PDB entry 7WD8 | electron microscopy, 4.30 A resolution (low resolution: residue-level contacts below are approximate; hydrogen-bond / salt-bridge calls are withheld) | chains E and B of the 4 polymer chains in the assembly

Chain E:
Protein: Heavy chain of S3H3 Fab
Organism: Mus musculus
Notes: antibody fragment or engineered binder
Chain sequence (217 residues; each row starts with the number of its first residue):
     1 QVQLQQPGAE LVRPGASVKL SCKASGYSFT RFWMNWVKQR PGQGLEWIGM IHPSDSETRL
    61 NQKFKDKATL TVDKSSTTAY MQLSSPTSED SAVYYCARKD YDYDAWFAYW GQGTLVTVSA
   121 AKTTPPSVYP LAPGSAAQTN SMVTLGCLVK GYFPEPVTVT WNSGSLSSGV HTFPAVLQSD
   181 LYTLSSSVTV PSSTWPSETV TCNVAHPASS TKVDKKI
Disulfides: Cys22-Cys96, Cys147-Cys202

Chain B:
Protein: Spike glycoprotein
Organism: Severe acute respiratory syndrome coronavirus 2
UniProtKB: P0DTC2 (SPIKE_SARS2); aligned to UniProt positions 1-1203 over residues 4-1206 (the alignment contains insertions or deletions, so no single offset holds)
Chain sequence (1258 residues; each row starts with the number of its first residue):
     4 MFVFLVLLPL VSSQCVNFTT RTQLPPAYTN SFTRGVYYPD KVFRSSVLHS TQDLFLPFFS
    64 NVTWFHAIHV SGTNGTKRFA NPVLPFNDGV YFASTEKSNI IRGWIFGTTL DSKTQSLLIV
   124 NNATNVVIKV CEFQFCNDPF LGVYYHKNNK SWMESEFRVY SSANNCTFEY VSQPFLMDLE
   184 GKQGNFKNLR EFVFKNIDGY FKIYSKHTPI NLVRGLPQGF SALEPLVDLP IGINITRFQT
   244 LHISYLTPGD SSSGWTAGAA AYYVGYLQPR TFLLKYNENG TITDAVDCAL DPLSETKCTL
   304 KSFTVEKGIY QTSNFRVQPT ESIVRFPNIT NLCPFGEVFN ATRFASVYAW NRKRISNCVA
   364 DYSVLYNSAS FSTFKCYGVS PTKLNDLCFT NVYADSFVIR GDEVRQIAPG QTGNIADYNY
   424 KLPDDFTGCV IAWNSNNLDS KVGGNYNYLY RLFRKSNLKP FERDISTEIY QAGSTPCNGV
   484 KGFNCYFPLQ SYGFQPTYGV GYQPYRVVVL SFELLHAPAT VCGPKKSTNL VKNKCVNFNF
   544 NGLTGTGVLT ESNKKFLPFQ QFGRDIADTT DAVRDPQTLE ILDITPCSFG GVSVITPGTN
   604 TSNQVAVLYQ GVNCTEVPVA IHADQLTPTW RVYSTGSNVF QTRAGCLIGA EHVNNSYECD
   664 IPIGAGICAS YQTQTNSPGS ASSVASQSII AYTMSLGVEN SVAYSNNSIA IPTNFTISVT
   724 TEILPVSMTK TSVDCTMYIC GDSTECSNLL LQYGSFCTQL NRALTGIAVE QDKNTQEVFA
   784 QVKQIYKTPP IKDFGGFNFS QILPDPSKPS KRSFIEDLLF NKVTLADAGF IKQYGDCLGD
   844 IAARDLICAQ KFNGLTVLPP LLTDEMIAQY TSALLAGTIT SGWTFGAGAA LQIPFAMQMA
   904 YRFNGIGVTQ NVLYENQKLI ANQFNSAIGK IQDSLSSTAS ALGKLQDVVN QNAQALNTLV
   964 KQLSSNFGAI SSVLNDILSR LDPPEAEVQI DRLITGRLQS LQTYVTQQLI RAAEIRASAN
  1024 LAATKMSECV LGQSKRVDFC GKGYHLMSFP QSAPHGVVFL HVTYVPAQEK NFTTAPAICH
  1084 DGKAHFPREG VFVSNGTHWF VTQRNFYEPQ IITTDNTFVS GNCDVVIGIV NNTVYDPLQP
  1144 ELDSFKEELD KYFKNHTSPD VDLGDISGIN ASVVNIQKEI DRLNEVAKNL NESLIDLQEL
  1204 GKYEQGSGYI PEAPRDGQAY VRKDGEWVLL STFLENLYFQ GDYKDDDDKH HHHHHHHH
Unresolved in the structure: 4-521, 594-1261
Construct notes: variant Phe21 (Leu18 in P0DTC2), Ala83 (Asp80 in P0DTC2), Gly218 (Asp215 in P0DTC2), Ile246 (Arg in P0DTC2), Asn417 (Lys in P0DTC2), Lys484 (Glu in P0DTC2), Tyr501 (Asn in P0DTC2), Gly614 (Asp in P0DTC2), Gly682 (Arg in P0DTC2), Ser683 (Arg in P0DTC2), Ser685 (Arg in P0DTC2), Val701 (Ala in P0DTC2), Pro986 (Lys in P0DTC2), Pro987 (Val in P0DTC2); expression tag (1207-1261)
Disulfides: Cys538-Cys590
Swiss-Prot annotation at these positions:
  - glycosylation (N-linked (GlcNAc...) asparagine): Asn20 (complex), Asn64 (hybrid), Asn77 (complex), Asn125 (hybrid), Asn152 (complex), Asn168 (complex), Asn237 (high mannose), Asn334 (complex), Asn606 (hybrid)

Interface between chain E and chain B:
Contacting residue pairs (15):
  Arg31(E) - Val534(B)
  Phe32(E) - Asn532(B)
  Phe32(E) - Val534(B)
  Trp33(E) - Val534(B)
  Trp33(E) - Lys535(B)
  Trp33(E) - Asn536(B)
  His52(E) - Lys537(B)
  Asp55(E) - Lys537(B)
  Glu57(E) - Lys537(B)
  Tyr101(E) - Leu533(B)
  Tyr101(E) - Val534(B)
  Tyr101(E) - Lys535(B)
  Asp102(E) - Thr581(B)
  Tyr103(E) - Lys535(B)
  Tyr103(E) - Glu583(B)
Interface features reported in the paper:
  - epitope / paratope residues, chain B: Asn532(B), Thr581(B)

In short:
9 residues of chain E and 8 residues of chain B are in contact. The paper reports epitope/paratope residues
Asn532(B) and Thr581(B).
Here chain E is Heavy chain of S3H3 Fab (Mus musculus) and chain B is Spike glycoprotein (Severe acute
respiratory syndrome coronavirus 2). Entry 7WD8 (SARS-CoV-2 Beta spike SD1 in complex with S3H3 Fab) was
determined by electron microscopy (same publication as 7WCR, 7WCZ, 7WD0, 7WD7, 7WD9 and 7WDF).
